4QWS - chains Z and a of the 28 polymer chains in the assembly; structure by X-ray diffraction, 3.00 A resolution.

# Chain Z
Protein: Proteasome subunit beta type-6
Organism: Saccharomyces cerevisiae
Notes: EC 3.4.25.1
Reference sequence: P23724 (PSB6_YEAST); residues 1-222 here correspond to UniProt positions 20-241 (UniProt number = residue number + 19)
Chain sequence (222 residues; row label = number of the first residue in the row):
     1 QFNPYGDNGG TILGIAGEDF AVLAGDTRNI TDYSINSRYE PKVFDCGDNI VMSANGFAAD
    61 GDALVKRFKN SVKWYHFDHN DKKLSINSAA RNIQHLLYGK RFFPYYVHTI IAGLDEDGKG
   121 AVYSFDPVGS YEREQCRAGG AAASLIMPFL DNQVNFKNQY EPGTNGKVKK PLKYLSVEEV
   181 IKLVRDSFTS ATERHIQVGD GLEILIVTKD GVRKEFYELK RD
Ligand contacts: CARFILZOMIB, bound form (3BV; N-{(2S)-2-[(morpholin-4-ylacetyl)amino]-4-phenylbutanoyl}-L-leucyl-N-[(2R,3S,4S)-1,3-dihydroxy-2,6-dimethylheptan-4-yl]-L-phenylalaninamide): Arg101, Pro104, His108, Asp126, Pro127, Val128, Ser130

# Chain a
Protein: Proteasome subunit beta type-7
Organism: Saccharomyces cerevisiae
Notes: EC 3.4.25.1
Reference sequence: P30657 (PSB7_YEAST); residues -12 to 233 here correspond to UniProt positions 21-266 (UniProt number = residue number + 33)
Chain sequence (246 residues; each row starts with the number of its first residue; numbers below 1 keep their minus sign (Thr-12 is residue -12)):
   -12 TQIANAGASP MVNTQQPIVT GTSVISMKYD NGVIIAADNL GSYGSLLRFN GVERLIPVGD
    48 NTVVGISGDI SDMQHIERLL KDLVTENAYD NPLADAEEAL EPSYIFEYLA TVMYQRRSKM
   108 NPLWNAIIVA GVQSNGDQFL RYVNLLGVTY SSPTLATGFG AHMANPLLRK VVDRESDIPK
   168 TTVQVAEEAI VNAMRVLYYR DARSSRNFSL AIIDKNTGLT FKKNLQVENM KWDFAKDIKG
   228 YGTQKI
Disordered / not traced: -12 to 0

# How chain Z and chain a interact
Pairs across the interface (39; chain Z residue first):
  Gln1(Z) with Thr1(a), hydrogen bond
  Phe2(Z) with Pro109(a), hydrophobic; Trp111(a), hydrophobic; Leu132(a), hydrophobic
  Asn3(Z) with Leu133(a)
  Pro4(Z) with Arg104(a), hydrogen bond (backbone-side chain); Met107(a), hydrophobic; Leu133(a)
  Tyr5(Z) with Arg104(a)
  Asn8(Z) with Val135(a)
  Asn29(Z) with Tyr137(a)
  Ser34(Z) with His149(a), hydrogen bond
  Ile35(Z) with Arg156(a), hydrogen bond (backbone-side chain)
  Asn36(Z) with Tyr137(a), hydrogen bond; Ser139(a); Leu142(a); Arg156(a)
  Ser37(Z) with Ser138(a), hydrogen bond (side chain-backbone)
  Glu40(Z) with Arg128(a), salt bridge; Tyr137(a); Ser138(a), hydrogen bond (side chain-backbone)
  Phe57(Z) with Arg104(a); Leu133(a); Val135(a), hydrophobic
  Ala59(Z) with Tyr101(a); Leu133(a); Gly134(a); Val135(a)
  Asp60(Z) with Tyr101(a), hydrogen bond; Arg104(a), salt bridge
  Asp62(Z) with Thr136(a), hydrogen bond
  Ala63(Z) with Tyr101(a)
  Lys66(Z) with Glu94(a), salt bridge
  Phe103(Z) with Arg104(a); Ser105(a)
  Tyr105(Z) with Tyr101(a)
  Glu218(Z) with Arg161(a), salt bridge
  Arg221(Z) with Asp160(a), salt bridge; Arg161(a)
Interface residues without a listed pair, chain Z (25 interface residues in all): Gly6, Arg38, Tyr39

# Summary
25 residues of chain Z face 22 of chain a across their interface; the contacts include 9 hydrogen bonds and 5
salt bridges. Polar contacts include Glu40(Z)-Arg128(a), Asp60(Z)-Arg104(a) and Lys66(Z)-Glu94(a). Bound to
chain Z: CARFILZOMIB, bound form.
Chain Z is Proteasome subunit beta type-6 and chain a is Proteasome subunit beta type-7, both from
Saccharomyces cerevisiae; the structure, yCP beta5-C63F mutant in complex with carfilzomib, was determined by
X-ray diffraction, deposited together with 4QUX, 4QUY, 4QV0, 4QV1, 4QV3, 4QV4 and 42 further entries.
